Entry 7USQ (X-ray diffraction, 2.71 A resolution); this record covers chains B and D of the 6 polymer chains in the assembly.

[Chain B (and D)]
Name: Caspase-3 subunit p12
Source organism: Homo sapiens
Notes: chain D of this document is another copy of the same molecule, construct and numbering; everything in this record applies to it too
UniProt: P42574 (CASP3_HUMAN); residue numbers follow UniProt; this construct covers 176-277
Sequence (102 residues; numbered 176 to 277; the number before each row is that of its first residue):
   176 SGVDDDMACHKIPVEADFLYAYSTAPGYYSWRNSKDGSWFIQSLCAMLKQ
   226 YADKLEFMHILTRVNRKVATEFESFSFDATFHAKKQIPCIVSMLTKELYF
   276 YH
Not modelled in the structure: 176-183, 277
UniProt features mapped onto this chain:
  - modified residue: Arg207 (Microbial infection: ADP-riboxanated arginine)
  - mutagenesis: Arg207 (R207A: Abolished ADP-riboxanation by C.violaceum CopC)

[Interface between chain B and chain D]
Pairs across the interface (65):
  Lys186(B) - Ala244(D)
  Lys186(B) - Glu248(D)
  Lys186(B) - Ala258(D)  hydrogen bond (side chain-backbone)
  Lys186(B) - Lys260(D)  hydrogen bond (backbone-side chain)
  Ile187(B) - Lys260(D)
  Pro188(B) - Ala244(D)
  Pro188(B) - Lys260(D)
  Pro188(B) - Gln261(D)
  Pro188(B) - Ile262(D)  hydrophobic
  Glu190(B) - Tyr203(D)  hydrogen bond
  Glu190(B) - Ile262(D)
  Ala191(B) - Ile262(D)  hydrophobic
  Ala200(B) - Met268(D)  hydrophobic
  Tyr203(B) - Glu190(D)  hydrogen bond
  Glu231(B) - His234(D)  salt bridge
  Met233(B) - Met233(D)  hydrophobic
  Met233(B) - Thr237(D)
  His234(B) - Glu231(D)
  His234(B) - His234(D)
  His234(B) - Glu272(D)
  Thr237(B) - Leu269(D)
  Thr237(B) - Thr270(D)
  Thr237(B) - Lys271(D)
  Arg238(B) - Glu272(D)  salt bridge
  Asn240(B) - Ser267(D)  hydrogen bond (side chain-backbone)
  Asn240(B) - Met268(D)
  Asn240(B) - Leu269(D)  hydrogen bond (side chain-backbone)
  Arg241(B) - Thr270(D)  hydrogen bond (side chain-backbone)
  Arg241(B) - Lys271(D)
  Ala244(B) - Lys186(D)
  Ala244(B) - Pro188(D)
  Glu248(B) - Lys186(D)
  Ala258(B) - Lys186(D)  hydrogen bond (backbone-side chain)
  Lys260(B) - Lys186(D)  hydrogen bond (side chain-backbone)
  Lys260(B) - Ile187(D)
  Lys260(B) - Pro188(D)
  Gln261(B) - Pro188(D)
  Ile262(B) - Pro188(D)  hydrophobic
  Ile262(B) - Ala191(D)  hydrophobic
  Ile262(B) - Met268(D)
  Ile262(B) - Thr270(D)
  Pro263(B) - Met268(D)
  Cys264(B) - Val266(D)  hydrophobic
  Cys264(B) - Ser267(D)
  Cys264(B) - Met268(D)  hydrophobic
  Ile265(B) - Ile265(D)
  Ile265(B) - Val266(D)
  Ile265(B) - Ser267(D)  hydrogen bond (backbone-backbone)
  Val266(B) - Cys264(D)  hydrophobic
  Val266(B) - Ile265(D)
  Ser267(B) - Asn240(D)  hydrogen bond (backbone-side chain)
  Ser267(B) - Pro263(D)
  Ser267(B) - Cys264(D)
  Ser267(B) - Ile265(D)  hydrogen bond (backbone-backbone)
  Met268(B) - Asn240(D)
  Met268(B) - Ile262(D)  hydrophobic
  Met268(B) - Pro263(D)
  Met268(B) - Cys264(D)  hydrophobic
  Leu269(B) - Asn240(D)  hydrogen bond (backbone-side chain)
  Thr270(B) - Thr237(D)
  Thr270(B) - Arg241(D)  hydrogen bond (backbone-side chain)
  Thr270(B) - Ala244(D)
  Lys271(B) - Thr237(D)
  Glu272(B) - His234(D)  salt bridge
  Glu272(B) - Arg238(D)  salt bridge
Interface residues without a listed pair, chain B (33 interface residues in all): Pro201, Thr245, Tyr274
Interface residues without a listed pair, chain D (34 interface residues in all): Cys184, His185, Ala200, Pro201, Tyr274

[Overview]
The interface between chain B and chain D involves 33 residues on one side and 34 on the other; the contacts
include 14 hydrogen bonds and 4 salt bridges. Polar contacts include Glu231(B)-His234(D), Arg238(B)-Glu272(D)
and Glu272(B)-His234(D). UniProt lists one mutagenesis site on chain B.
Chain B and chain D are both Caspase-3 subunit p12 (Homo sapiens); the structure, Crystal Structure of
Caspase-3 with Peptide Inhibitor AcDVPD-CHO, was determined by X-ray diffraction together with 7RNA, 7RNG,
7USO and 7USP from the same study.
